PDB entry 6MP8 | X-ray diffraction, 1.89 A resolution | chain A

== Chain A ==
Protein: Alpha-ketoglutarate-dependent L-arginine hydroxylase
Organism: Streptomyces vinaceus
Notes: EC 1.14.11.41
Reference sequence: Q6WZB0 (ARGHX_STRVI); residue numbers follow UniProt; this construct covers 21-358
Amino-acid sequence (338 residues; each row starts with the number of its first residue):
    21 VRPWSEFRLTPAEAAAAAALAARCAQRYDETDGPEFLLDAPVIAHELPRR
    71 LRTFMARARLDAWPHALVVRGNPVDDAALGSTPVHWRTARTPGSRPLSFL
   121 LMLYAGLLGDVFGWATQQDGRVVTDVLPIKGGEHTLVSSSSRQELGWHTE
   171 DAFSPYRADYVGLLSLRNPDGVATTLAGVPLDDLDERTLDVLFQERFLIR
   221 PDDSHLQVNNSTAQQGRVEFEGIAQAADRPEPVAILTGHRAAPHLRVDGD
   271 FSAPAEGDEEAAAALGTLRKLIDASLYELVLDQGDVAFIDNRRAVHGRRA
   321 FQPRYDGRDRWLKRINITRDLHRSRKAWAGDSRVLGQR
Not modelled in the structure: 220-249
Metal / ion sites: Fe2+: His168, Glu170, His316 (together with 2-oxoglutaric acid)
Small-molecule neighbours:
  - 2-oxoglutaric acid (AKG): Val146, Ser158, Leu165, His168, Glu170, Leu183, Thr194, His316, Gly317, Arg318, Arg330, Leu332, Arg334
  - D-arginine (DAR): Gln137, Leu156, Val157, Ser158, Leu165, Gly166, Trp167, His168, Glu170, Asp268, Asp270, Phe271, Arg334
From the paper describing this entry:
  - binding site for D-arginine: Ser158, Glu170, Asp268, Asp270
  - Fe2+ coordination: Glu170
  - conformationally variable residues (order/disorder transition): Arg220 to Glu251

== Summary ==
Bound to chain A: 2-oxoglutaric acid and D-arginine. His168, Glu170 and His316 form the Fe2+ site. The paper
reports a binding site for D-arginine at Ser158, Glu170 and Asp268 among others; Fe2+ coordination by Glu170.
Chain A is Alpha-ketoglutarate-dependent L-arginine hydroxylase (Streptomyces vinaceus); the structure, X-ray
crystal structure of VioC bound to Fe(II), D-arginine, and 2-oxoglutarate, was determined by X-ray diffraction
(same publication as 6MP9).
